PDB entry 3RG6 | X-ray diffraction, 3.20 A resolution | chains A and B of the 6 polymer chains in the assembly

[Chain A (and B)]
Protein: Ribulose bisphosphate carboxylase large chain
Source organism: Synechococcus elongatus
Notes: EC 4.1.1.39; chain B of this document is another copy of the same molecule, construct and numbering; everything in this record applies to it too
UniProt: P00880 (RBL_SYNP6); residue numbers follow UniProt; this construct covers 1-472
Sequence (472 residues; row label = number of the first residue in the row):
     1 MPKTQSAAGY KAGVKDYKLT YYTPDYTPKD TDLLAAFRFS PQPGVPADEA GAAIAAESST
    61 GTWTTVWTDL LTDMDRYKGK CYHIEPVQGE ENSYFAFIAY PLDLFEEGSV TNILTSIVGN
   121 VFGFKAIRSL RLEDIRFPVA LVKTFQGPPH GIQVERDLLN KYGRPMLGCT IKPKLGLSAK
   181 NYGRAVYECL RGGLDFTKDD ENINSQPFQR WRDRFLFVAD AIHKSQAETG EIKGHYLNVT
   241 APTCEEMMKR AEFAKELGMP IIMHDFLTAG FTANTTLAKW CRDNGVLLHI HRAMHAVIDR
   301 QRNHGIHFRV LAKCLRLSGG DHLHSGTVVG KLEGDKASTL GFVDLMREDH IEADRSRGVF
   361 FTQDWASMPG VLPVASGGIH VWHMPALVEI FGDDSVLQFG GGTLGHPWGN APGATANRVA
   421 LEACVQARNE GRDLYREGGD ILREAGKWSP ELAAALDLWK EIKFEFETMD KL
Unresolved in the structure: 1-17, 64-70, 402-404, 470-472 (chain B: 1-17, 62-70, 332-333, 402-404, 470-472)
Curated features (UniProtKB/Swiss-Prot):
  - motif: Glu461 to Glu467 (Interacts with RbcX2)
  - active site (Proton acceptor): Lys172, His291
  - binding site (substrate): Asn120, Thr170, Lys174, Arg292, His324, Ser376
  - binding site (Mg(2+)): Lys198, Asp200, Glu201
  - site: Lys331 (Transition state stabilizer)
  - modified residue: Lys198 (N6-carboxylysine)
  - mutagenesis: Glu49 (E49A/C: Does not form the RbcL8-(RbcX2)8 complex), Ala53 (A53H: Wild-type formation of the RbcL8-(RbcX2)8 complex), Trp67 to Leu71 (Alters the RbcL-RbcS interface, RbcS cannot displace RbcX2 from assembly intermediate), Glu106 (E106Q: Protein aggregates, forms RbcL2-RbcX(2)2 homodimer intermediate poorly), Ala126 (A126Y: Reduced formation of the RbcL8-(RbcX2)8 complex), Arg212 (R212S: Forms stable homodimer in presence of RbcX2 but does not form RbcL8 form), Glu461 to Leu472 (Remains bound to GroEL), Phe464 (F464A: Remains bound to GroEL), Phe466 (F466A: Remains bound to GroEL)

[How chain A and chain B interact]
Pairs across the interface - 135 pairs, chain A then chain B:
  Ser58(A) - Asn202(B)  hydrogen bond (backbone-side chain)
  Thr62(A) - Pro173(B)
  Met74(A) - Leu175(B)
  Met74(A) - Gly176(B)
  Arg76(A) - Phe208(B)
  Tyr77(A) - Gly176(B)
  Tyr77(A) - Phe208(B)
  Asp103(A) - Gln206(B)
  Asp103(A) - Pro207(B)
  Leu104(A) - Gln206(B)  hydrogen bond (backbone-side chain)
  Phe105(A) - Gln206(B)
  Glu106(A) - Asn204(B)
  Glu106(A) - Ser205(B)
  Glu106(A) - Gln206(B)
  Glu106(A) - Pro242(B)
  Glu106(A) - Arg250(B)  salt bridge
  Glu107(A) - Ser205(B)
  Glu107(A) - Arg210(B)  salt bridge
  Gly108(A) - Pro242(B)
  Ser109(A) - Pro242(B)
  Thr111(A) - Thr240(B)
  Thr111(A) - Ala241(B)
  Thr111(A) - Thr268(B)
  Thr111(A) - Ala269(B)
  Asn112(A) - Asn202(B)  hydrogen bond (side chain-backbone)
  Asn112(A) - Asn204(B)  hydrogen bond
  Asn112(A) - Gln206(B)  hydrogen bond
  Thr115(A) - Glu201(B)
  Thr115(A) - Asp265(B)
  Thr115(A) - Thr268(B)  hydrogen bond
  Thr115(A) - Ala293(B)
  Ser116(A) - Asn202(B)
  Val118(A) - Met294(B)
  Val118(A) - Val297(B)
  Gly119(A) - Ala293(B)
  Gly119(A) - Met294(B)  hydrogen bond (backbone-backbone)
  Asn120(A) - Glu201(B)  hydrogen bond
  Phe122(A) - Ala296(B)  hydrophobic
  Phe122(A) - Val297(B)  hydrophobic
  Phe122(A) - Arg300(B)  hydrogen bond (backbone-side chain)
  Gly123(A) - Ala296(B)
  Gly123(A) - Arg300(B)
  Phe124(A) - Arg300(B)  hydrogen bond (backbone-side chain)
  Ile127(A) - Arg300(B)  hydrogen bond (backbone-side chain)
  Arg128(A) - Gln301(B)
  Lys174(A) - Ser59(B)
  Lys174(A) - Thr60(B)
  Lys174(A) - Leu104(B)
  Leu175(A) - Tyr77(B)  hydrophobic
  Gly176(A) - Met74(B)
  Gly176(A) - Tyr77(B)
  Glu201(A) - Thr115(B)
  Glu201(A) - Asn120(B)
  Asn202(A) - Ser58(B)  hydrogen bond (side chain-backbone)
  Asn202(A) - Asn112(B)  hydrogen bond (backbone-side chain)
  Asn202(A) - Ser116(B)
  Asn204(A) - Glu106(B)
  Asn204(A) - Asn112(B)  hydrogen bond
  Ser205(A) - Glu106(B)
  Gln206(A) - Asp103(B)
  Gln206(A) - Leu104(B)  hydrogen bond (side chain-backbone)
  Gln206(A) - Phe105(B)
  Gln206(A) - Glu106(B)
  Gln206(A) - Asn112(B)  hydrogen bond
  Pro207(A) - Asp103(B)
  Phe208(A) - Arg76(B)
  Phe208(A) - Tyr77(B)
  Arg210(A) - Glu107(B)  salt bridge
  Thr240(A) - Thr111(B)
  Ala241(A) - Thr272(B)  hydrogen bond (backbone-side chain)
  Pro242(A) - Glu106(B)
  Pro242(A) - Gly108(B)
  Pro242(A) - Ser109(B)
  Pro242(A) - Thr272(B)
  Pro242(A) - Thr275(B)
  Thr243(A) - Thr272(B)
  Thr243(A) - Thr275(B)
  Thr243(A) - Thr276(B)
  Cys244(A) - Cys244(B)  disulfide
  Cys244(A) - Thr272(B)
  Cys244(A) - Ala273(B)  hydrophobic
  Cys244(A) - Thr276(B)  hydrogen bond (backbone-side chain)
  Glu245(A) - Thr276(B)  hydrogen bond
  Arg250(A) - Glu106(B)  salt bridge
  Asp265(A) - Thr115(B)
  Thr268(A) - Thr111(B)  hydrogen bond (backbone-side chain)
  Thr268(A) - Leu114(B)
  Thr268(A) - Thr115(B)  hydrogen bond
  Ala269(A) - Thr111(B)
  Ala269(A) - Gly270(B)
  Ala269(A) - Phe271(B)  hydrogen bond (backbone-backbone)
  Ala269(A) - Thr272(B)  hydrogen bond (backbone-backbone)
  Gly270(A) - Ala269(B)
  Gly270(A) - Gly270(B)
  Phe271(A) - Ala269(B)  hydrogen bond (backbone-backbone)
  Thr272(A) - Ala241(B)  hydrogen bond (side chain-backbone)
  Thr272(A) - Pro242(B)
  Thr272(A) - Thr243(B)
  Thr272(A) - Cys244(B)
  Thr272(A) - Ala269(B)  hydrogen bond (backbone-backbone)
  Thr272(A) - Ala273(B)
  Ala273(A) - Cys244(B)  hydrophobic
  Ala273(A) - Thr272(B)
  Thr275(A) - Pro242(B)  hydrogen bond (side chain-backbone)
  Thr275(A) - Thr243(B)
  Thr276(A) - Thr243(B)
  Thr276(A) - Cys244(B)  hydrogen bond (side chain-backbone)
  Thr276(A) - Glu245(B)  hydrogen bond
  Ala293(A) - Thr115(B)
  Ala293(A) - Gly119(B)
  Met294(A) - Val118(B)  hydrophobic
  Met294(A) - Gly119(B)  hydrogen bond (backbone-backbone)
  Ala296(A) - Phe122(B)  hydrophobic
  Ala296(A) - Gly123(B)
  Ala296(A) - His304(B)  hydrogen bond (backbone-side chain)
  Val297(A) - Phe122(B)  hydrophobic
  Val297(A) - Ile298(B)  hydrophobic
  Val297(A) - His304(B)
  Val297(A) - Gly305(B)
  Ile298(A) - Val297(B)  hydrophobic
  Arg300(A) - Phe122(B)  hydrogen bond (side chain-backbone)
  Arg300(A) - Gly123(B)
  Arg300(A) - Phe124(B)  hydrogen bond (side chain-backbone)
  Arg300(A) - Lys125(B)
  Arg300(A) - Ile127(B)  hydrogen bond (side chain-backbone)
  Arg300(A) - His304(B)
  Gln301(A) - Arg128(B)  hydrogen bond (side chain-backbone)
  Gln301(A) - Ser129(B)
  Gln301(A) - His304(B)  hydrogen bond
  His304(A) - Ala296(B)  hydrogen bond (side chain-backbone)
  His304(A) - Val297(B)
  His304(A) - Gln301(B)  hydrogen bond
  Gly305(A) - Val297(B)
  Ile306(A) - Met294(B)  hydrophobic
  Ile306(A) - Val297(B)  hydrophobic
Interface residues without a listed pair, chain A (69 interface residues in all): Glu57, Ser59, Leu114, Lys125, Ser129, Lys279, His291, His295
Interface residues without a listed pair, chain B (70 interface residues in all): Leu102, Lys172, Lys279, His291, His295, Ile306
Inter-chain disulfides: Cys244(A)-Cys244(B)

[In short]
Chain A and chain B form an interface of 69 and 70 residues respectively, with 1 disulfide bond, 38 hydrogen
bonds and 4 salt bridges. Polar contacts include Glu106(A)-Arg250(B), Glu107(A)-Arg210(B) and
Ser58(A)-Asn202(B).
Both chains are Ribulose bisphosphate carboxylase large chain (Synechococcus elongatus). Entry 3RG6 (Crystal
structure of a chaperone-bound assembly intermediate of form I Rubisco) was determined by X-ray diffraction.
